Entry 8SFH (electron microscopy, 3.40 A resolution); this record covers chains A and D of the 4 polymer chains in the assembly.

== Chain A ==
Name: CRISPR-associated endonuclease Cas12a
Organism: Acidaminococcus sp. BV3L6
Notes: EC 3.1.21.1, 4.6.1.22
Reference sequence: U2UMQ6 (CS12A_ACISB); residue numbers follow UniProt; this construct covers 1-1307
Chain sequence (1307 residues; row label = number of the first residue in the row):
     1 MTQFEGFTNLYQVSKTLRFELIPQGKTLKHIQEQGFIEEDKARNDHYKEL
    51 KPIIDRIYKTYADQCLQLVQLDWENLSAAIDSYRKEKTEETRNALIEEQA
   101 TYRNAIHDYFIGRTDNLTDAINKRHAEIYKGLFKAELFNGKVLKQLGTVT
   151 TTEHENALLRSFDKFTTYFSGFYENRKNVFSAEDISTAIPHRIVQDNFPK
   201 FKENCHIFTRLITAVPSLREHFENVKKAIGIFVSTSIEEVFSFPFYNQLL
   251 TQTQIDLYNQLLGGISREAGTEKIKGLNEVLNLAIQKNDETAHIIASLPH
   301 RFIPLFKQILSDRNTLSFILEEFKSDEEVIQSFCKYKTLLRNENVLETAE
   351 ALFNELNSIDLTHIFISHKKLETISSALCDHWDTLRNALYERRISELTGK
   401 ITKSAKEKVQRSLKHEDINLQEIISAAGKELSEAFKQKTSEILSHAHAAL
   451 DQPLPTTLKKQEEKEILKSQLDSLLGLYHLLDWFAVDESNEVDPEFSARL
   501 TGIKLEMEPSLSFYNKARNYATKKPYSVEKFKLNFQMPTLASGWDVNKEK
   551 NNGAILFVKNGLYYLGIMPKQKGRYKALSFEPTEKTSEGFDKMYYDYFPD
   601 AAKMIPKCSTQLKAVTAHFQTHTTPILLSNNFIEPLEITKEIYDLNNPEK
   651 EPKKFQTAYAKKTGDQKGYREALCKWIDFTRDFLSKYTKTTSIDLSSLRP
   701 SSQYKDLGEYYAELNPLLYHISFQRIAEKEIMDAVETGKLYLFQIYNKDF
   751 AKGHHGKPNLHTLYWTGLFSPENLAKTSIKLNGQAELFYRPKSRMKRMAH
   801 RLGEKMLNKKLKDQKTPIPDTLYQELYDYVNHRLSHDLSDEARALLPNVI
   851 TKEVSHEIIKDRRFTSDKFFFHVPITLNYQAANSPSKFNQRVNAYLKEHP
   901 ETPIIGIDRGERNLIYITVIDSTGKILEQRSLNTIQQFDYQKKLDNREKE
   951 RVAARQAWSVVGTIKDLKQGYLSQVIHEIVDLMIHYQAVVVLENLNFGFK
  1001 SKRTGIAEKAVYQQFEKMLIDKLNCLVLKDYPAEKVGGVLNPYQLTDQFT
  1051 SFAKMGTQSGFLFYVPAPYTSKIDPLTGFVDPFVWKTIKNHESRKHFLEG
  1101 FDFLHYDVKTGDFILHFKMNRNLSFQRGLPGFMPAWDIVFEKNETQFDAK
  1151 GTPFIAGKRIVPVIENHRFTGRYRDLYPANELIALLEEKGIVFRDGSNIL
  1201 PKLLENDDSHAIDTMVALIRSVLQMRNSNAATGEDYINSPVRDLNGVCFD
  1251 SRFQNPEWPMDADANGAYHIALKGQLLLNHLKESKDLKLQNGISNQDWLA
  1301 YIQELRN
Unresolved in the structure: 267-272, 313-316, 398-402, 834-839
UniProt features mapped onto this chain:
  - DNA-binding region: Pro-599 to Lys-607 (PAM-binding on target DNA), Lys-780 to Gly-783 (Target DNA), Arg-951 to Lys-968 (Target DNA), Ser-1051 to Ala-1053 (Target DNA)
  - region: Met-1 to Gly-35 (WED-I (OBD-I)), Gln-941 to Ala-957 (Bridge helix)
  - active site: His-800 (For pre-crRNA processing), Lys-809 (For pre-crRNA processing), Lys-860 (For pre-crRNA processing), Asp-908 (For DNase activity of RuvC domain), Glu-993 (For DNase activity of RuvC domain), Arg-1226 (For DNase activity of nuclease domain), Asp-1263 (For DNase activity of RuvC domain)
  - binding site (crRNA): Tyr-47 to Lys-51, Asn-175, Arg-176, Lys-307 to Leu-310, Lys-752 to His-761, Met-806 to Asn-808
  - site: Arg-18 (Binds crRNA), Thr-167 (Binds PAM on target DNA), Arg-192 (Binds crRNA), Trp-382 (Binds crRNA-target DNA heteroduplex), Lys-548 (Binds PAM on target DNA), Lys-607 (Binds sequence-specific recognition of both target and non-target strand bases in PAM), His-872 (Binds crRNA), Gln-1014 (Binds target DNA)
  - mutagenesis: Thr-167 (T167A: Wild-type to slightly improved guided indel formation), Arg-176 (R176A: Decreased guided indel formation), Arg-192 (R192A: Decreased guided indel formation), Trp-382 (W382A: Nearly complete loss of guided indel formation), Lys-548 (K548A: Decreased guided indel formation), Met-604 (M604A: Decreased guided indel formation), Lys-607 (K607A: Nearly complete loss of guided indel formation, probable loss of PAM recognition), Lys-780 (K780A: Nearly complete loss of guided indel formation), Gly-783 (G783P: Complete loss of guided indel formation), Asp-908 (D908A: No longer provides resistance to plasmids or phage in E.coli; D908P: Complete loss of guided indel formation; neither DNA strand is cleaved in vitro), Arg-951 (R951A: Nearly complete loss of guided indel formation), Arg-955 (R955A: Partial loss of guided indel formation), 6 further mutagenesis entries in UniProt
Reported in the primary citation:
  - binding site for the 27-nt RNA strand: Lys-51, Asn-175, Arg-176
  - binding site for the 32-nt DNA strand: Lys-1054
  - mutagenesis - F999A, R1003A: unchanged catalytic activity on 20-bp target
  - mutagenesis - F999A, R1003A (14-fold): decreased catalytic activity on 16-bp target
  - mutagenesis - R1003A: unchanged catalytic activity (TS cleavage of the 20-bp target)
  - mutagenesis - R1003A (7-fold): decreased catalytic activity (TS cleavage of the 16-bp target)

== Chain D ==
Molecule: 32-nt DNA strand
Sequence (32 nucleotides; each row starts with the number of its first residue):
     1 CTTCCGATCTTTTAGTGATAAGACCTTACGGT

== Interface between chain A and chain D ==
Residue-residue contacts (41):
  Lys-87(A) / DT26(D)  salt bridge to the phosphate
  Lys-134(A) / DT12(D)  phosphate contact
  Lys-164(A) / DT11(D)  phosphate contact
  Phe-165(A) / DT11(D)  hydrogen bond to the phosphate
  Thr-166(A) / DT11(D)  hydrogen bond to the phosphate
  Thr-167(A) / DT11(D)  phosphate contact
  Pro-538(A) / DT10(D)  phosphate contact
  Asn-551(A) / DT10(D)  base contact
  Lys-570(A) / DT10(D)  salt bridge to the phosphate
  Arg-574(A) / DT8(D)  hydrogen bond to the phosphate
  Arg-574(A) / DC9(D)  salt bridge to the phosphate
  Tyr-575(A) / DC9(D)  hydrogen bond to the phosphate
  Tyr-575(A) / DT10(D)  hydrogen bond to the phosphate
  Asp-600(A) / DT16(D)  base contact
  Ala-602(A) / DG15(D)  sugar contact
  Ala-602(A) / DT16(D)  base contact
  Lys-603(A) / DA14(D)  sugar contact
  Lys-603(A) / DG15(D)  sugar contact
  Pro-606(A) / DA14(D)  phosphate contact
  Pro-606(A) / DG15(D)  sugar contact
  Lys-607(A) / DT13(D)  hydrogen bond to the base
  Lys-607(A) / DA14(D)  sugar contact
  Gln-611(A) / DA14(D)  sugar contact
  Gln-611(A) / DG15(D)  hydrogen bond to the phosphate
  Asn-646(A) / DG15(D)  phosphate contact
  Lys-653(A) / DG15(D)  salt bridge to the phosphate
  Lys-653(A) / DT16(D)  salt bridge to the phosphate
  Gln-656(A) / DT16(D)  hydrogen bond to the phosphate
  Gln-656(A) / DG17(D)  hydrogen bond to the phosphate
  Thr-657(A) / DG17(D)  hydrogen bond to the phosphate
  Thr-657(A) / DA18(D)  phosphate contact
  Asp-706(A) / DG17(D)  sugar contact
  Leu-707(A) / DT16(D)  sugar contact
  Gly-708(A) / DG17(D)  sugar contact
  Tyr-711(A) / DT16(D)  sugar contact
  Asn-883(A) / DG17(D)  hydrogen bond to the base
  Lys-887(A) / DT19(D)  salt bridge to the phosphate
  Lys-887(A) / DA20(D)  hydrogen bond to the phosphate
  Lys-1288(A) / DA21(D)  salt bridge to the phosphate
  Asn-1291(A) / DA21(D)  sugar contact
  Asn-1291(A) / DG22(D)  phosphate contact
Other interface residues (no listed pair), chain A (37 interface residues in all): Phe-133, Thr-539, Met-604, Ser-886, Ala-1053, Lys-1054, Gly-1056, Thr-1057

== In short ==
37 residues of chain A face 16 of chain D across their interface; the contacts include 12 hydrogen bonds and 7
salt bridges. Among the polar pairs are Lys-607(A)/DT13(D), Asn-883(A)/DG17(D) and Phe-165(A)/DT11(D). The
paper reports a binding site for the 27-nt RNA strand at Lys-51(A), Asn-175(A) and Arg-176(A); F999A and
R1003A of chain A reduce catalytic activity on 16-bp target.
Chain A is CRISPR-associated endonuclease Cas12a (Acidaminococcus sp. BV3L6) and chain D is a 32-nt DNA
strand; the structure, WT CRISPR-Cas12a with a 5bp R-loop, was determined by electron microscopy (same
publication as 8SFI, 8SFJ, 8SFL, 8SFN, 8SFO, 8SFP, 8SFQ and 8SFR).
